4A5M - chains A and B; structure by X-ray diffraction, 3.00 A resolution.

# Chain A (and B)
Molecule: Uncharacterized hth-type transcriptional regulator yybr
From: Bacillus subtilis
Notes: chain B of this document is another copy of the same molecule, construct and numbering; everything in this record applies to it too
Reference sequence: P37486 (YYBR_BACSU); numbering as in UniProt (aligned over 1-125)
Chain sequence (131 residues; each row starts with the number of its first residue):
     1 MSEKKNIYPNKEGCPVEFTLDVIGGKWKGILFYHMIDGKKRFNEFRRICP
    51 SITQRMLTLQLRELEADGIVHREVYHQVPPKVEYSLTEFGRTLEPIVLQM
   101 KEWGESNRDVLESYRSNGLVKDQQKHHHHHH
Not modelled in the structure: 1-13, 110-131 (chain B: 1-13, 111-131)
Construct notes: expression tag (126-131)

# Interface between chain A and chain B
Residue-residue contacts (46):
  Cys14(A) with Ile48(B); Cys49(B), disulfide
  Pro15(A) with Gly104(B); Arg108(B)
  Val16(A) with Val97(B); Met100(B), hydrophobic; Lys101(B)
  Glu17(A) with Lys26(B); Trp27(B)
  Phe18(A) with Gly104(B); Arg108(B)
  Thr19(A) with Met100(B), hydrogen bond (side chain-backbone); Trp103(B); Gly104(B), hydrogen bond (side chain-backbone)
  Leu20(A) with Gly25(B); Gly29(B); Met100(B), hydrophobic
  Asp21(A) with Lys26(B)
  Gly25(A) with Leu20(B); Gly25(B)
  Lys26(A) with Leu20(B)
  Gly29(A) with Val16(B); Leu20(B)
  Cys49(A) with Cys14(B), disulfide
  Phe89(A) with Trp103(B), hydrophobic
  Thr92(A) with Trp103(B), hydrogen bond; Asn107(B)
  Leu93(A) with Trp103(B)
  Gln99(A) with Ile96(B); Gln99(B), hydrogen bond
  Met100(A) with Thr19(B), hydrogen bond (backbone-side chain); Leu20(B), hydrophobic; Ile23(B), hydrophobic; Ile96(B), hydrophobic
  Lys101(A) with Val16(B)
  Trp103(A) with Thr19(B); Val22(B), hydrophobic; Phe89(B), hydrophobic; Thr92(B), hydrogen bond; Leu93(B)
  Gly104(A) with Pro15(B); Thr19(B), hydrogen bond (backbone-side chain)
  Asn107(A) with Phe18(B); Thr92(B)
  Arg108(A) with Phe18(B)
  Asp109(A) with Phe18(B)
Interface residues without a listed pair, chain A (31 interface residues in all): Val22, Gly24, Trp27, Ile30, Pro95, Ile96, Val97, Glu105
Interface residues without a listed pair, chain B (32 interface residues in all): Glu17, Gly24, Ile30, His34, Glu105, Asp109
Inter-chain disulfides: Cys14(A)-Cys49(B), Cys49(A)-Cys14(B)

# Overview
Chain A and chain B form an interface of 31 and 32 residues respectively, with 2 disulfide bonds and 7
hydrogen bonds. Among the polar pairs are Thr19(A)-Met100(B), Thr19(A)-Gly104(B) and Thr92(A)-Trp103(B).
Both chains are Uncharacterized hth-type transcriptional regulator yybr (Bacillus subtilis). Entry 4A5M (Redox
regulator HypR in its oxidized form) was determined by X-ray diffraction (same publication as 4A5N).
